PDB entry 9QR1 | X-ray diffraction, 0.98 A resolution | chains B and C of the 6 polymer chains in the assembly

== Chain B ==
Name: Methyl-coenzyme M reductase subunit beta
From: Candidatus Methanoperedens sp. BLZ2
Notes: EC 2.8.4.1
UniProtKB: A0A6A2G3Q8 (A0A6A2G3Q8_9EURY); residue numbers follow UniProt; this construct covers 1-434
Chain sequence (434 residues; each row starts with the number of its first residue):
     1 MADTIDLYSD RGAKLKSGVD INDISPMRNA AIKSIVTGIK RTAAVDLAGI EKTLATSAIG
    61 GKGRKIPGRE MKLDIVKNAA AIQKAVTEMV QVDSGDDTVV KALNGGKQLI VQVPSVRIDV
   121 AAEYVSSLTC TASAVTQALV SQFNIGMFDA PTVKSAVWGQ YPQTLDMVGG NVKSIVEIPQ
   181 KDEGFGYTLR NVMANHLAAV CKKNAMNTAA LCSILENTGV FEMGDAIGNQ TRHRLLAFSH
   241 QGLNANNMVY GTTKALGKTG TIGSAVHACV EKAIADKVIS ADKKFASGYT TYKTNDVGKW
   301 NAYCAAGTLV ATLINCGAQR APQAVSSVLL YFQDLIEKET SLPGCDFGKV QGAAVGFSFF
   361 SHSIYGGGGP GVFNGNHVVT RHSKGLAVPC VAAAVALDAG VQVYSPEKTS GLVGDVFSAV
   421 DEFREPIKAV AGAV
Unresolved in the structure: 1
Ion coordination: K+: Glu88, Met89, Gln91 (together with nitrate ion)
Ligand contacts:
  - 1-thioethanesulfonic acid (COM): Phe359, Ser363, Tyr365
  - factor 430 (F43): Ser363, Ile364, Tyr365
  - Coenzyme B (TP7): Phe359, Phe360, Tyr365, Gly366, Gly367, His377, Val378, Val379

== Chain C ==
Name: coenzyme-B sulfoethylthiotransferase
From: Candidatus Methanoperedens sp. BLZ2
Notes: EC 2.8.4.1
UniProtKB: A0A5E4HJB0 (A0A5E4HJB0_UNCAX); residues 1-249 here = UniProt positions 1-249
Chain sequence (249 residues; numbered 1 to 249; the number before each row is that of its first residue):
     1 MAYKPQYYPG STSVAKNRRK FMSDDVEKMR DISDEDLTAL LGHRAPGSDY PSTHPPLSEI
    61 GEPACPVREV VEPTPGAAAG DRMRYVQFAD SMYNGPAVPY WRSYHAAINF RGVDPGTLSG
   121 RQVNEMRERD MEEYAKRQSE TEITDWGLAG MRGCTVHGHS LRLQEDGVMF DMLDRRRLEG
   181 GVIVSDKDQV GVPIDRKVNL GKPMSEAEAA KRTTIYRVDN VAFRSDKEVI EHVQRVWELR
   241 TKYGFVPKA
Unresolved in the structure: 1
Modified / non-standard residues: His159 (3(S)-methyl-histidine; A1I9G)
Ligand contacts: factor 430 (F43): Leu118, Ser119, Gly120, Arg121, Cys154, Thr155, Val156, His157, Gly158, His159

== Interface between chain B and chain C ==
Pairs across the interface - 136 pairs, chain B then chain C:
  Asp10(B) - Pro66(C)
  Arg11(B) - Pro66(C)
  Arg11(B) - Glu69(C)  salt bridge
  Lys202(B) - Pro63(C)
  Lys203(B) - Pro63(C)
  Lys203(B) - Cys65(C)
  Asn204(B) - Pro66(C)
  Ala205(B) - Cys65(C)  hydrogen bond (backbone-side chain)
  Met206(B) - Val67(C)  hydrophobic
  Asn229(B) - Pro247(C)
  Asn229(B) - Lys248(C)
  Gln230(B) - Pro247(C)
  His233(B) - Pro247(C)
  Tyr250(B) - Pro66(C)  hydrogen bond (side chain-backbone)
  Tyr250(B) - Val70(C)
  Thr253(B) - Val71(C)
  Lys254(B) - Val70(C)
  Gly257(B) - Val70(C)
  Gly257(B) - Val71(C)
  Gly257(B) - Glu72(C)  hydrogen bond (backbone-backbone)
  Gly257(B) - Arg111(C)  hydrogen bond (backbone-side chain)
  Lys258(B) - Glu72(C)
  Lys258(B) - Arg111(C)  hydrogen bond (backbone-side chain)
  Thr259(B) - Arg111(C)
  Gly260(B) - Arg111(C)
  Thr261(B) - Ala107(C)  hydrogen bond (side chain-backbone)
  Thr261(B) - Ile108(C)  hydrogen bond (side chain-backbone)
  Thr261(B) - Phe110(C)
  Thr261(B) - Arg111(C)
  Ile262(B) - Ala107(C)  hydrogen bond (backbone-backbone)
  Ile262(B) - Val113(C)  hydrophobic
  Gly263(B) - Ala107(C)  hydrogen bond (backbone-backbone)
  His267(B) - Pro5(C)
  Val270(B) - Tyr3(C)
  Glu271(B) - Ala2(C)
  Glu271(B) - Tyr3(C)
  Ile274(B) - Tyr3(C)  hydrophobic
  Asp282(B) - Arg235(C)  salt bridge
  Lys283(B) - Glu231(C)  salt bridge
  Phe285(B) - Glu228(C)
  Phe285(B) - Glu231(C)
  Ala286(B) - Glu228(C)  hydrogen bond (backbone-side chain)
  Ser287(B) - Gly10(C)
  Ser287(B) - Glu228(C)  hydrogen bond
  Tyr289(B) - Gln6(C)
  Tyr289(B) - Tyr8(C)
  Tyr289(B) - Pro9(C)
  Tyr289(B) - His232(C)
  Thr290(B) - Gln6(C)  hydrogen bond (backbone-side chain)
  Thr291(B) - Arg235(C)
  Tyr292(B) - Gln6(C)
  Tyr292(B) - Arg235(C)  hydrogen bond (backbone-side chain)
  Thr294(B) - Tyr243(C)
  Thr294(B) - Ala249(C)
  Val297(B) - Tyr243(C)
  Val297(B) - Pro247(C)
  Val297(B) - Lys248(C)
  Val297(B) - Ala249(C)
  Leu313(B) - Val67(C)  hydrophobic
  Leu313(B) - Val71(C)
  Ile314(B) - Val71(C)
  Asn315(B) - Gly112(C)  hydrogen bond (side chain-backbone)
  Asn315(B) - Val113(C)  hydrogen bond (side chain-backbone)
  Gly317(B) - Val71(C)
  Ala318(B) - Val71(C)
  Ala318(B) - Glu72(C)
  Ala318(B) - Pro73(C)
  Ala318(B) - Thr74(C)  hydrogen bond (backbone-backbone)
  Ala318(B) - Ala77(C)
  Ala318(B) - Arg111(C)
  Gln319(B) - Ala77(C)
  Gln319(B) - Met83(C)
  Gln319(B) - Gly112(C)  hydrogen bond (side chain-backbone)
  Gln319(B) - Val113(C)
  Gln319(B) - Asp114(C)
  Gln319(B) - Glu125(C)  hydrogen bond (side chain-backbone)
  Gln319(B) - Met126(C)
  Gln319(B) - Arg127(C)  hydrogen bond (backbone-side chain)
  Arg320(B) - Glu62(C)  salt bridge
  Arg320(B) - Arg68(C)  hydrogen bond (side chain-backbone)
  Arg320(B) - Val71(C)  hydrogen bond (side chain-backbone)
  Arg320(B) - Pro73(C)
  Arg320(B) - Arg127(C)  hydrogen bond (backbone-side chain)
  Gln323(B) - Met83(C)
  Gln323(B) - Asp114(C)  hydrogen bond
  Gln323(B) - Glu125(C)  hydrogen bond
  Ala324(B) - Val113(C)
  Ala324(B) - Asp114(C)
  Ser327(B) - Asp114(C)  hydrogen bond
  Ser327(B) - Pro115(C)  hydrogen bond (side chain-backbone)
  Tyr331(B) - Tyr100(C)
  Tyr331(B) - Ser103(C)
  Tyr331(B) - Tyr104(C)  hydrophobic
  Tyr331(B) - Pro115(C)
  Tyr331(B) - Thr117(C)  hydrogen bond
  Asp334(B) - Tyr104(C)  hydrogen bond
  Leu335(B) - Met22(C)  hydrophobic
  Leu335(B) - Tyr104(C)  hydrophobic
  Leu335(B) - Ile108(C)  hydrophobic
  Glu337(B) - His232(C)
  Glu337(B) - Val236(C)
  Glu337(B) - Arg240(C)  salt bridge
  Lys338(B) - Tyr7(C)
  Lys338(B) - Tyr8(C)
  Lys338(B) - Trp101(C)
  Lys338(B) - Tyr104(C)  hydrogen bond
  Lys338(B) - His232(C)
  Glu339(B) - Tyr3(C)  hydrogen bond
  Glu339(B) - Pro5(C)
  Glu339(B) - Gln6(C)  hydrogen bond (side chain-backbone)
  Glu339(B) - Tyr7(C)  hydrogen bond (side chain-backbone)
  Ser341(B) - His232(C)  hydrogen bond
  Ser341(B) - Arg235(C)  hydrogen bond (backbone-side chain)
  Ser341(B) - Val236(C)
  Ser341(B) - Leu239(C)
  Pro343(B) - Leu239(C)  hydrophobic
  Pro343(B) - Arg240(C)
  Pro343(B) - Tyr243(C)  hydrophobic
  Phe347(B) - Arg240(C)
  Phe347(B) - Tyr243(C)
  Phe347(B) - Pro247(C)  hydrophobic
  Gly348(B) - Arg240(C)
  Gln351(B) - Arg240(C)  hydrogen bond
  His362(B) - Asp114(C)  salt bridge
  His362(B) - Glu125(C)  salt bridge
  Ala396(B) - Arg68(C)  hydrogen bond (backbone-side chain)
  Leu397(B) - Val67(C)  hydrophobic
  Leu397(B) - Arg68(C)
  Asp398(B) - Arg68(C)  hydrogen bond (backbone-side chain)
  Ala399(B) - His54(C)
  Ala399(B) - Leu57(C)  hydrophobic
  Ala399(B) - Ile60(C)
  Gly400(B) - His54(C)
  Val401(B) - His54(C)
  Val401(B) - Met83(C)  hydrophobic
  Val401(B) - Arg127(C)
Other interface residues (no listed pair), chain B (70 interface residues in all): Gly288, Lys293, Asn295, Asp296, Ser326, Thr340, Leu342
Other interface residues (no listed pair), chain C (60 interface residues in all): Lys4, Ser11, Thr53, Ala64, Asn109, Gly244, Val246

== Summary ==
The interface between chain B and chain C involves 70 residues on one side and 60 on the other; the contacts
include 37 hydrogen bonds and 7 salt bridges. Among the polar pairs are Arg11(B)-Glu69(C), Asp282(B)-Arg235(C)
and Lys283(B)-Glu231(C).
Chain B is Methyl-coenzyme M reductase subunit beta and chain C is coenzyme-B sulfoethylthiotransferase, both
from Candidatus Methanoperedens sp. BLZ2; the structure, Methyl-coenzyme M reductase of ANME-2d Candidatus
Methanoperedens sp. BLZ2 from a bioreactor enrichment culture, was determined by X-ray diffraction (same
publication as 9QQT, 9QM5 and 9QR3).
